4EZ4 - chain A; structure by X-ray diffraction, 2.99 A resolution.

[Chain A]
Molecule: Lysine-specific demethylase 6B
Organism: Mus musculus
Notes: EC 1.14.112
Reference sequence: Q5NCY0 (KDM6B_MOUSE); residues 1157-1643 here correspond to UniProt positions 1155-1641 (UniProt number = residue number - 2)
Amino-acid sequence (486 residues; each row starts with the number of its first residue; note: 1 number in that range is skipped by the numbering (no residue carries it; nothing is unmodelled there)):
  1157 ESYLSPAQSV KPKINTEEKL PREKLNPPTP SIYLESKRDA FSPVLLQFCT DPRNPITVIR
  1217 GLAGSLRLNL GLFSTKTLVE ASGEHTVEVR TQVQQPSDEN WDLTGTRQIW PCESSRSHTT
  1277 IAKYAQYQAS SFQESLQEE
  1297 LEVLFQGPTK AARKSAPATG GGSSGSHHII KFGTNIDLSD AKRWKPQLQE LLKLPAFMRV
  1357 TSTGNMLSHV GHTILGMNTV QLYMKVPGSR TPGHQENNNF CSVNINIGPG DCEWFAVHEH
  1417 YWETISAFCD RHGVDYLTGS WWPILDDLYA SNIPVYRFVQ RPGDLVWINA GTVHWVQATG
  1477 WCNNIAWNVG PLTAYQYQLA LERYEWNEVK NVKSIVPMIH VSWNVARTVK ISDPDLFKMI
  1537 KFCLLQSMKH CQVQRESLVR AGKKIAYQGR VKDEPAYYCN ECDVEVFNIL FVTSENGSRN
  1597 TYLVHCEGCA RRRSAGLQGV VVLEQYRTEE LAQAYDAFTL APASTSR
Unresolved in the structure: 1297-1324, 1592-1596, 1639-1643
Bound ions: Ni2+: His1390, Glu1392, His1470 (together with N-oxalylglycine); Zn2+: Cys1575, Cys1578, Cys1602, Cys1605
Small-molecule neighbours: N-oxalylglycine (OGA): Tyr1379, Lys1381, Thr1387, His1390, Glu1392, Ser1398, Val1399, Asn1400, Trp1410, Ile1464, His1470, Val1472, Asn1480, Ala1482
Swiss-Prot annotation at these positions:
  - binding site (Fe cation): His1390, Glu1392, His1470
  - binding site (Zn(2+)): Cys1575, Cys1578, Cys1602, Cys1605
From the paper describing this entry:
  - mutagenesis - E1244A, R1246A, D1333A, P1388A: abolished catalytic activity

[In short]
Ligands of chain A: N-oxalylglycine. His1390, Glu1392 and His1470 form the Ni2+ site. Cys1575, Cys1578,
Cys1602 and Cys1605 form the Zn2+ site. Curated annotation (UniProt) lists 3 Fe cation-binding residues and 4
Zn2+-binding residues. The paper reports that E1244A, R1246A and D1333A, among others, abolish catalytic
activity.
Chain A is Lysine-specific demethylase 6B (Mus musculus); the structure, free KDM6B structure, was determined
by X-ray diffraction (same publication as 4EYU, 4EZH, 4ASK and 2XUE).
